8ICD - chain A; structure by X-ray diffraction, 2.50 A resolution.

== Chain A ==
Protein: Isocitrate dehydrogenase
Organism: Escherichia coli
Notes: EC 1.1.1.42
UniProt: P08200 (IDH_ECOLI); numbering as in UniProt (aligned over 1-416)
Sequence (416 residues; row label = number of the first residue in the row):
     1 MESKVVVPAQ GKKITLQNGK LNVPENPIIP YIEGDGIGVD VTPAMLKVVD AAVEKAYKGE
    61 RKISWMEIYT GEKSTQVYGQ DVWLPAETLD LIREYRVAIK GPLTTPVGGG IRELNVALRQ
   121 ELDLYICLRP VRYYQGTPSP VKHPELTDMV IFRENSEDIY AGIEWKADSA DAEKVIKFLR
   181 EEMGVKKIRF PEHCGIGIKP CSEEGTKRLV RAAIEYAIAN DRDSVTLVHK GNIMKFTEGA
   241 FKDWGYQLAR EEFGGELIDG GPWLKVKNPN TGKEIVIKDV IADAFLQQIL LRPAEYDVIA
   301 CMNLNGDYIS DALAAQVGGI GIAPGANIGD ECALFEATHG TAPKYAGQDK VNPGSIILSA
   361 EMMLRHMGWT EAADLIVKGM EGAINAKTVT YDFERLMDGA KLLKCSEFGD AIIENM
Not modelled in the structure: 1-2
Differences from the reference sequence: conflict E113 (Ser in P08200)
Bound ions: Mg2+: D283, D307 (together with isocitric acid)
Residues lining bound ligands: isocitric acid (ICT): E113, N115, V116, R119, R129, R153, Y160, K230, N232, I233, D283, D307

== Summary ==
Bound to chain A: isocitric acid. D283 and D307 coordinate Mg2+.
Chain A is Isocitrate dehydrogenase (Escherichia coli); the structure, Regulation of an enzyme by
phosphorylation at the active site, was determined by X-ray diffraction, deposited together with 5ICD, 6ICD
and 7ICD.
